PDB entry 3QEP | X-ray diffraction, 1.80 A resolution | chains A and T of the 3 polymer chains in the assembly

== Chain A ==
Name: DNA polymerase
From: Enterobacteria phage RB69
Notes: EC 2.7.7.7
Reference sequence: Q38087 (DPOL_BPR69); residue numbers follow UniProt; this construct covers 1-903
Chain sequence (903 residues; each row starts with the number of its first residue):
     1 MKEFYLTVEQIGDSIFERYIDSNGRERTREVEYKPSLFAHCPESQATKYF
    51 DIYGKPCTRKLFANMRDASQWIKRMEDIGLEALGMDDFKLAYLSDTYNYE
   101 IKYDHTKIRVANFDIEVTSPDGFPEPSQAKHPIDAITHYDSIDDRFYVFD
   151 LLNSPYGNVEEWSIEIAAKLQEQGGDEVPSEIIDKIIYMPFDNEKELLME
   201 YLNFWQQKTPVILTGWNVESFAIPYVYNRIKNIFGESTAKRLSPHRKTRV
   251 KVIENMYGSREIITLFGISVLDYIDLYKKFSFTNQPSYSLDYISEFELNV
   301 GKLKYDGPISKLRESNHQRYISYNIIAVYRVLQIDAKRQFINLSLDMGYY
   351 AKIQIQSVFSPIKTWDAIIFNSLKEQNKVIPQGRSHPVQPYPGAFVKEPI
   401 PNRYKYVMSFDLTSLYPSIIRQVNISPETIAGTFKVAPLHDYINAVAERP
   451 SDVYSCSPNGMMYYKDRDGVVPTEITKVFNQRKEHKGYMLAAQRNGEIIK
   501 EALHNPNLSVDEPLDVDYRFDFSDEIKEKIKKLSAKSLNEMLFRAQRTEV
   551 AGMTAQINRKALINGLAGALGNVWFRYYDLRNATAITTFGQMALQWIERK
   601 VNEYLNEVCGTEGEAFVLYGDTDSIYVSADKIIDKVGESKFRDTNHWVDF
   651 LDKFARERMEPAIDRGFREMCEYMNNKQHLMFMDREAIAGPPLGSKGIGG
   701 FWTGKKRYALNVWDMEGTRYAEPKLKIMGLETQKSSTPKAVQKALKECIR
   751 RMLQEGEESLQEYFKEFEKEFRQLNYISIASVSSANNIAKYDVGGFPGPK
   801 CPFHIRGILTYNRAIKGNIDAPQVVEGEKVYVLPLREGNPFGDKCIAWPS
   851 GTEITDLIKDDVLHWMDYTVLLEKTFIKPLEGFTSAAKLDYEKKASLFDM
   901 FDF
Unresolved in the structure: 902-903
Construct notes: conflict Ala-222 (Asp in Q38087), Ala-327 (Asp in Q38087); engineered mutation Ala-561 (Leu in Q38087), Gly-565 (Ser in Q38087), Ala-567 (Tyr in Q38087)
Metal / ion sites: Ca2+ site 1 near Glu-116 (its only coordinating residue here); Ca2+ site 2: Asp-411, Leu-412, Asp-623 (together with dTTP); Ca2+ site 3: Asp-411, Asp-623 (together with dTTP); Ca2+ site 4: Asn-505, Asn-507, Lys-531; Ca2+ site 5 near Asp-684 (its only coordinating residue here); Ca2+ site 6 near Asp-792 (its only coordinating residue here)
Ligand contacts: dTTP (TTP): Asp-411, Leu-412, Thr-413, Ser-414, Leu-415, Tyr-416, Pro-417, Arg-482, Lys-486, Lys-560, Asn-564, Thr-622, Asp-623
Swiss-Prot annotation at these positions:
  - region: Thr-248 to Thr-264 (Beta hairpin), Lys-705 to Tyr-708 (Binding of DNA in B-conformation), Leu-897 to Phe-903 (Interaction with the polymerase clamp)
  - binding site (Mg(2+)): Asp-114, Glu-116, Asp-411, Leu-412, Asp-623
  - binding site (substrate): Ser-414 to Tyr-416, Arg-482, Lys-560
  - site: Asp-621 (Optimization of metal coordination by the polymerase active site), Lys-706 (Optimization of metal coordination by the polymerase active site), Asp-714 (Essential for viral replication)
  - mutagenesis: Leu-415 (L415A/G: Decreases base selectivity by several hundred fold; L415G/F: Increased misinsertion, increased mismatch extension and inefficient proofreading; L415M: No effect on base selectivity), Asp-621 (D621A: Drastic decrease in the efficiency of incorporation of dGMP), Lys-706 (K706A: Almost complete loss of polymerase activity), Asp-714 (D714A: Complete loss of viral replication)

== Chain T ==
Molecule: 18-nt DNA strand
Sequence (18 nucleotides; numbered 1 to 18; the number before each row is that of its first residue):
     1 TCGXGTAAGCAGTCCGCG
Modified / non-standard residues: DFT (1-[2-deoxyribofuranosyl]-2,4-difluoro-5-methyl-benzene-5'monophosphate) at position 4

== Interface between chain A and chain T ==
Contacting residue pairs (50):
  Glu-219(A) / DC2(T)  hydrogen bond to the base
  Ile-253(A) / DC2(T)  sugar contact
  Glu-254(A) / DC2(T)  sugar contact
  Asn-255(A) / DT1(T)  phosphate contact
  Asn-255(A) / DC2(T)  hydrogen bond to the phosphate
  Tyr-257(A) / DT1(T)  base contact
  Arg-260(A) / DC2(T)  salt bridge to the phosphate
  Ile-262(A) / DC2(T)  base contact
  Asp-275(A) / DG3(T)  base contact
  Phe-359(A) / DG3(T)  base contact
  Ser-360(A) / DG3(T)  phosphate contact
  Ser-360(A) / DFT_4(T)  hydrogen bond to the phosphate
  Pro-361(A) / DG3(T)  phosphate contact
  Pro-361(A) / DFT_4(T)  phosphate contact
  Ile-362(A) / DFT_4(T)  hydrogen bond to the phosphate
  Tyr-391(A) / DG5(T)  sugar contact
  Tyr-391(A) / DT6(T)  sugar contact
  Pro-392(A) / DT6(T)  phosphate contact
  Pro-392(A) / DA7(T)  phosphate contact
  Gly-393(A) / DT6(T)  hydrogen bond to the phosphate
  Gly-393(A) / DA7(T)  hydrogen bond to the phosphate
  Ala-394(A) / DA7(T)  sugar contact
  Val-396(A) / DA7(T)  phosphate contact
  Val-396(A) / DA8(T)  phosphate contact
  Asn-564(A) / DFT_4(T)  base contact
  Gly-565(A) / DFT_4(T)  sugar contact
  Gly-568(A) / DFT_4(T)  base contact
  Gly-568(A) / DG5(T)  sugar contact
  Ala-569(A) / DFT_4(T)  sugar contact
  Gly-571(A) / DG5(T)  sugar contact
  Asn-572(A) / DFT_4(T)  hydrogen bond to the phosphate
  Asn-572(A) / DG5(T)  hydrogen bond to the phosphate
  Lys-705(A) / DA8(T)  salt bridge to the phosphate
  Lys-705(A) / DG9(T)  sugar contact
  Lys-706(A) / DA7(T)  base contact
  Lys-706(A) / DA8(T)  sugar contact
  Arg-707(A) / DG9(T)  phosphate contact
  Arg-707(A) / DC10(T)  salt bridge to the phosphate
  Glu-731(A) / DC10(T)  sugar contact
  Ser-784(A) / DT1(T)  hydrogen bond to the base
  Asn-786(A) / DT1(T)  hydrogen bond to the base
  Pro-799(A) / DC14(T)  phosphate contact
  Lys-800(A) / DT13(T)  phosphate contact
  Lys-800(A) / DC14(T)  hydrogen bond to the phosphate
  Cys-801(A) / DT13(T)  sugar contact
  Phe-803(A) / DG12(T)  sugar contact
  Gly-827(A) / DT1(T)  base contact
  Lys-844(A) / DT13(T)  salt bridge to the phosphate
  Lys-874(A) / DG12(T)  salt bridge to the phosphate
  Lys-878(A) / DA11(T)  salt bridge to the phosphate
Interface residues without a listed pair, chain A (43 interface residues in all): Lys-251, Lys-363, Pro-390, Glu-398, Lys-734, Arg-806

== Overview ==
Chain A and chain T form an interface of 43 and 14 residues respectively, with 11 hydrogen bonds and 6 salt
bridges. Polar pairs include Glu-219(A)/DC2(T), Ser-784(A)/DT1(T) and Asn-786(A)/DT1(T). Chain A binds dTTP.
Here chain A is DNA polymerase (Enterobacteria phage RB69) and chain T is an 18-nt DNA strand. Entry 3QEP
(RB69 DNA Polymerase (L561A/S565G/Y567A) Ternary Complex with dTTP Opposite Difluorotoluene Nucleoside) was
determined by X-ray diffraction (same publication as 3RWU).
